Entry 5L9J (X-ray diffraction, 1.50 A resolution); this record covers chain A.

== Chain A ==
Molecule: Lysozyme C
Source organism: Gallus gallus
Notes: EC 3.2.1.17
UniProtKB: P00698 (LYSC_CHICK); residues 1-129 here correspond to UniProt positions 19-147 (UniProt number = residue number + 18)
Sequence (129 residues; each row starts with the number of its first residue):
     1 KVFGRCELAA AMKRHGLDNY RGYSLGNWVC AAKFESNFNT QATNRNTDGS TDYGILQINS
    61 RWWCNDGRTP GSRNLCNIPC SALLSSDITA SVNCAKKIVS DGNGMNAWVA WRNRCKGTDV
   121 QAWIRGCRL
Swiss-Prot annotation at these positions:
  - active site: Glu35, Asp52
  - binding site (substrate): Asp101
Disulfide bonds: Cys6-Cys127, Cys30-Cys115, Cys64-Cys80, Cys76-Cys94

== In short ==
Curated annotation (UniProt) lists active-site residues Glu35 and Asp52 and substrate-binding residue Asp101.
Chain A is Lysozyme C (Gallus gallus); the structure, Room temperature X-ray diffraction of tetragonal HEWL.
First data set (0.31 MGy), was determined by X-ray diffraction (same publication as 5LAN, 5LA5, 5LA8, 5LAF and
5LAG).
